1Z2W - chain A; structure by X-ray diffraction, 2.00 A resolution.

== Chain A ==
Molecule: Vacuolar protein sorting 29
Source organism: Mus musculus
UniProtKB: Q9QZ88 (VPS29_MOUSE); residue numbers follow UniProt; this construct covers 1-182
Amino-acid sequence (192 residues; row label = number of the first residue in the row; numbers below 1 keep their minus sign (Gly-9 is residue -9)):
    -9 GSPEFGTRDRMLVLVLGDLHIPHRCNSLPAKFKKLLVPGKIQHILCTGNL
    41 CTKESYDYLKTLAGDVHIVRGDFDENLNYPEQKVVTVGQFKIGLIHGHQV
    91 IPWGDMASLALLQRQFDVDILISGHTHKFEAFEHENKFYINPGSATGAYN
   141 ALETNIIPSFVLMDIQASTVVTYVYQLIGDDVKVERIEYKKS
Unresolved in the structure: -9 to 0
Differences from the reference sequence: cloning artifact (-9 to 0)
Metal / ion sites: Mn2+ site 1: Asp8, His10, Asn39, His117; Mn2+ site 2: Asn39, Asp62, His86, His115
Curated features (UniProtKB/Swiss-Prot):
  - modified residue: Lys50 (N6-acetyllysine)
  - mutagenesis: Asn39 (N39D: Decreases interaction with VPS35), Val90 (V90D: Decreases interaction with VPS35), Ile91 (I91S: Disrupts interaction with VPS35), Leu152 (L152E: Disrupts interaction with ANKRD27)

== In short ==
Asp8, His10, Asn39 and His117 coordinate Mn2+ site 1. Asn39, Asp62, His86 and His115 coordinate Mn2+ site 2.
From UniProt: 4 mutagenesis sites.
Chain A is Vacuolar protein sorting 29 (Mus musculus); the structure, Crystal structure of mouse Vps29
complexed with Mn2+, was determined by X-ray diffraction together with 1Z2X from the same study.
